Entry 6T1D (X-ray diffraction, 2.20 A resolution); this record covers chains A and B.

[Chain A (and B)]
Molecule: Lectin
From: Pleurotus ostreatus
Notes: chain B of this document is another copy of the same molecule, construct and numbering; everything in this record applies to it too
UniProtKB: E7E2M2 (E7E2M2_PLEOS); residue numbers follow UniProt; this construct covers 22-373
Sequence (356 residues; numbered 18 to 373; the number before each row is that of its first residue):
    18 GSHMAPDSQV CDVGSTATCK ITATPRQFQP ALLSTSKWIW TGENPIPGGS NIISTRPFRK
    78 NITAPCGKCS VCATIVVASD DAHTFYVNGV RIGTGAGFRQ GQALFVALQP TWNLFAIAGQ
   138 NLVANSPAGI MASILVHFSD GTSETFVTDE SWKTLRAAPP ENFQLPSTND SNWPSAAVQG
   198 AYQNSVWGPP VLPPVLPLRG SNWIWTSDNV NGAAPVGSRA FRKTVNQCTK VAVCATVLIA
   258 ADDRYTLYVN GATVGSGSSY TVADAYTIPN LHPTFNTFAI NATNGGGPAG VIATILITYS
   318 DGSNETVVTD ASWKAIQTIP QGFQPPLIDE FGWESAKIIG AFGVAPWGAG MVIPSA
Disordered / not traced: 18-35
Construct notes: expression tag (18-21); conflict Gly31 (Asp in E7E2M2), Arg43 (Ser in E7E2M2), Ser51 (Asn in E7E2M2), Thr52 (Ala in E7E2M2)
Disulfide bonds: Cys36-Cys86, Cys89-Cys251
Ion coordination: Ca2+ site 1: Asp97, Asp98, Asn138, Ser143, Pro144 (together with alpha-D-galactopyranose); Ca2+ site 2: Asp259, Asp260, Asn301, Gly303, Pro305 (together with alpha-D-galactopyranose)

[How chain A and chain B interact]
Cross-chain cystine bridges: Cys245(A)-Cys245(B)
Contacting residue pairs (21; chain A residue first):
  Cys36(A) with Phe348(B)
  Lys37(A) with Asp346(B), salt bridge; Phe348(B)
  Asn243(A) with Asn243(B), hydrogen bond; Cys245(B)
  Cys245(A) with Asn243(B); Cys245(B), disulfide
  Asn267(A) with Leu344(B)
  His289(A) with Leu344(B)
  Thr291(A) with Phe292(B)
  Phe292(A) with Thr291(B); Phe292(B), hydrophobic; Leu344(B)
  Pro343(A) with Leu344(B), hydrophobic
  Leu344(A) with Asn267(B); His289(B); Phe292(B); Pro343(B), hydrophobic
  Asp346(A) with Lys37(B), salt bridge
  Phe348(A) with Cys36(B); Lys37(B)
Interface residues without a listed pair, chain A (13 interface residues in all): Ile345
Interface residues without a listed pair, chain B (13 interface residues in all): Ile345

[Overview]
The chain A/chain B interface involves 13 residues from each chain, with 1 disulfide bond, 1 hydrogen bond and
2 salt bridges. Polar contacts include Lys37(A)-Asp346(B) and Asn243(A)-Asn243(B). Asp97(A), Asp98(A),
Asn138(A), Ser143(A) and Pro144(A) form the Ca2+ site 1.
Chain A and chain B are both Lectin (Pleurotus ostreatus); the structure, Pleurotus Ostreatus Lectin (POL),
compelx with melibiose, was determined by X-ray diffraction together with 6T0Q from the same study.
